PDB entry 6JR1 | X-ray diffraction, 2.40 A resolution | chains E and I of the 10 polymer chains in the assembly

# Chain E
Protein: Histone H3.1
Organism: Homo sapiens
UniProt: P68431 (H31_HUMAN); residues 0-135 here correspond to UniProt positions 1-136 (UniProt number = residue number + 1)
Sequence (139 residues; numbered -3 to 135; the number before each row is that of its first residue; numbers below 1 keep their minus sign (Gly-3 is residue -3)):
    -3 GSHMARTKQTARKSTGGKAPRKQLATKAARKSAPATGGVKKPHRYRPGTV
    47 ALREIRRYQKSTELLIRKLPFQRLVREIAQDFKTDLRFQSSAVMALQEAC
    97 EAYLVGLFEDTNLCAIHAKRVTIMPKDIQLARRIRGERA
Not modelled in the structure: -3 to 36, 135
Differences from the reference sequence: expression tag (-3 to -1)
Modified residues: Mse0 (selenomethionine); Mse90 (selenomethionine; parent Met); Mse120 (selenomethionine; parent Met)
UniProt features mapped onto this chain:
  - modified residue: Arg2 (Asymmetric dimethylarginine), Thr3 (Phosphothreonine), Lys4 (Allysine), Gln5 (5-glutamyl dopamine), Thr6 (Phosphothreonine), Arg8 (Citrulline), Lys9 (N6,N6,N6-trimethyllysine), Ser10 (ADP-ribosylserine), Thr11 (Phosphothreonine), Lys14 (N6-(2-hydroxyisobutyryl)lysine), Arg17 (Asymmetric dimethylarginine), Lys18 (N6-(2-hydroxyisobutyryl)lysine), Lys23 (N6-(2-hydroxyisobutyryl)lysine), Arg26 (Citrulline), Lys27 (N6,N6,N6-trimethyllysine), Ser28 (ADP-ribosylserine), Lys36 (N6,N6,N6-trimethyllysine), Lys37 (N6-methyllysine), Tyr41 (Phosphotyrosine), Lys56 (N6,N6,N6-trimethyllysine) and 8 more in UniProt
  - lipidation: Lys18 (N6-decanoyllysine)
Bound ions: Mn2+: Asp77 (shared with 1 residue of chain D)

# Chain I
Molecule: 146-nt DNA strand
Organism: Homo sapiens
Sequence (146 nucleotides; numbered 1 to 146; the number before each row is that of its first residue):
     1 ATCAATATCCACCTGCAGATTCTACCAAAAGTGTATTTGGAAACTGCTCC
    51 ATCAAAAGGCATGTTCAGCTGAATTCAGCTGAACATGCCTTTTGATGGAG
   101 CAGTTTCCAAATACACTTTTGGTAGAATCTGCAGGTGGATATTGAT
Bound ions: Mn2+ site 1 near DG100 (its only coordinating residue here); Mn2+ site 2 near DG121 (its only coordinating residue here); Mn2+ site 3 near DG134 (its only coordinating residue here)

# Interface between chain E and chain I
Residue-residue contacts - 30 pairs, chain E then chain I:
  His39(E) - DA5(I)  phosphate contact
  His39(E) - DT6(I)  sugar contact
  His39(E) - DA83(I)  phosphate contact
  Arg40(E) - DG81(I)  base contact
  Arg40(E) - DA82(I)  hydrogen bond to the base
  Arg40(E) - DA83(I)  hydrogen bond to the sugar
  Tyr41(E) - DT6(I)  sugar contact
  Tyr41(E) - DA7(I)  sugar contact
  Tyr41(E) - DA82(I)  sugar contact
  Tyr41(E) - DA83(I)  hydrogen bond to the phosphate
  Arg42(E) - DA82(I)  sugar contact
  Pro43(E) - DG81(I)  phosphate contact
  Pro43(E) - DA82(I)  sugar contact
  Gly44(E) - DG81(I)  hydrogen bond to the phosphate
  Gly44(E) - DA82(I)  hydrogen bond to the phosphate
  Thr45(E) - DA82(I)  phosphate contact
  Val46(E) - DA82(I)  hydrogen bond to the phosphate
  Val46(E) - DA83(I)  phosphate contact
  Ala47(E) - DA82(I)  hydrogen bond to the phosphate
  Arg49(E) - DA7(I)  hydrogen bond to the phosphate
  Arg49(E) - DT8(I)  salt bridge to the phosphate
  Arg63(E) - DT90(I)  phosphate contact
  Arg63(E) - DT91(I)  salt bridge to the phosphate
  Lys64(E) - DT91(I)  hydrogen bond to the phosphate
  Leu65(E) - DT90(I)  phosphate contact
  Leu65(E) - DT91(I)  hydrogen bond to the phosphate
  Pro66(E) - DT90(I)  phosphate contact
  Arg69(E) - DT90(I)  salt bridge to the phosphate
  Arg83(E) - DA99(I)  sugar contact
  Arg83(E) - DG100(I)  sugar contact
Interface residues without a listed pair, chain E (17 interface residues in all): Lys56
Interface residues without a listed pair, chain I (13 interface residues in all): DC9, DG98

# Overview
The interface between chain E and chain I involves 17 residues on one side and 13 on the other; the contacts
include 10 hydrogen bonds and 3 salt bridges. Among the polar pairs are Arg40(E)-DA82(I), Arg40(E)-DA83(I) and
Tyr41(E)-DA83(I).
Here chain E is Histone H3.1 and chain I is a 146-nt DNA strand, both from Homo sapiens. Entry 6JR1 (Crystal
structure of the human nucleosome phased with 16 selenium atoms) was determined by X-ray diffraction together
with 6JR0 from the same study.
